PDB entry 8K37 | electron microscopy, 3.50 A resolution | chains A and F of the 18 polymer chains in the assembly

# Chain A (and F)
Name: Tail tube terminator protein
Source organism: Escherichia phage Lambda
Notes: chain F of this document is another copy of the same molecule, construct and numbering; everything in this record applies to it too
UniProt: P03732 (TTTP_LAMBD); numbering as in UniProt (aligned over 1-131)
Sequence (131 residues; numbered 1 to 131; the number before each row is that of its first residue):
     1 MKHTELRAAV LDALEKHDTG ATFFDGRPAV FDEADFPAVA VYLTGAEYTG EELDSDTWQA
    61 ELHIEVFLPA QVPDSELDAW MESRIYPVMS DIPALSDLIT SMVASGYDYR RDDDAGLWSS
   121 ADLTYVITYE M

# Chain A / chain F interface
Contacting residue pairs (21):
  Val72(A) - Pro28(F)
  Pro73(A) - Pro28(F)  hydrophobic
  Asp74(A) - Gly26(F)
  Asp74(A) - Arg27(F)
  Asp74(A) - Pro28(F)
  Ser75(A) - Arg7(F)
  Asp78(A) - His3(F)
  Asp78(A) - Arg7(F)  salt bridge
  Glu82(A) - Met1(F)
  Glu82(A) - Lys2(F)
  Glu82(A) - His3(F)
  Tyr86(A) - Asp56(F)
  Tyr86(A) - Trp58(F)
  Ala104(A) - Tyr48(F)
  Gly106(A) - Ala46(F)
  Gly106(A) - Glu47(F)
  Gly106(A) - Trp58(F)
  Tyr107(A) - His3(F)  hydrogen bond
  Tyr107(A) - Ala46(F)
  Arg111(A) - Arg27(F)
  Arg111(A) - Pro28(F)
Other interface residues (no listed pair), chain A (14 interface residues in all): Gln71, Ser83, Ser105
Other interface residues (no listed pair), chain F (15 interface residues in all): Thr4, Tyr129, Met131

# In short
14 residues of chain A face 15 of chain F across their interface; the contacts include 1 hydrogen bond and 1
salt bridge. Polar contacts include Asp78(A)-Arg7(F) and Tyr107(A)-His3(F).
Chain A and chain F are both Tail tube terminator protein (Escherichia phage Lambda); the structure, Structure
of the bacteriophage lambda neck, was determined by electron microscopy together with 8K35, 8K36, 8K38 and
8K39 from the same study.
